4HLD - chains A and B; structure by X-ray diffraction, 2.00 A resolution.

# Chain A (and B)
Molecule: Thymidylate kinase
From: Staphylococcus aureus subsp. aureus
Notes: EC 2.7.4.9; chain B of this document is another copy of the same molecule, construct and numbering; everything in this record applies to it too
UniProtKB: Q6GJI9 (KTHY_STAAR); numbering as in UniProt (aligned over 1-205)
Sequence (205 residues; row label = number of the first residue in the row):
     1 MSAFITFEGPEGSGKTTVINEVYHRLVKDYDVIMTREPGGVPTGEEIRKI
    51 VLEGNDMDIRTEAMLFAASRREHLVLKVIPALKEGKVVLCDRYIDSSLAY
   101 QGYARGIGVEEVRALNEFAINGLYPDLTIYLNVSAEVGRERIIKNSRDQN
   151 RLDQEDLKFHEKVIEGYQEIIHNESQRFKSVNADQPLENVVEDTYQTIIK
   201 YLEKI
Disordered / not traced: 1, 146-152, 205 (chain B: 1, 147-152)
Ligand contacts: 16T (1-[(3S)-1-{[3-(3-chlorophenoxy)-4-hydroxyphenyl]sulfonyl}piperidin-3-yl]-5-methylpyrimidine-2,4(1H,3H)-dione): E37, P38, I47, R48, V51, L52, L65, F66, S69, R70, R92, Y93, S96, S97, Y100, Q101

# Chain A / chain B interface
Pairs across the interface (42; chain A residue first):
  T43(A) - I50(B)
  T43(A) - M57(B)
  E46(A) - I50(B)
  I47(A) - I50(B)
  I50(A) - E46(B)
  I50(A) - I47(B)
  I50(A) - I50(B)  hydrophobic
  D58(A) - R71(B)  salt bridge
  D58(A) - E72(B)
  R60(A) - R71(B)
  R60(A) - F118(B)  hydrogen bond (side chain-backbone)
  R60(A) - N121(B)
  T61(A) - R71(B)
  T61(A) - E72(B)  hydrogen bond
  A63(A) - F118(B)  hydrophobic
  M64(A) - A67(B)
  M64(A) - A68(B)  hydrophobic
  M64(A) - R71(B)
  M64(A) - F118(B)  hydrophobic
  M64(A) - A119(B)  hydrophobic
  A67(A) - M64(B)
  A68(A) - M64(B)  hydrophobic
  A68(A) - L65(B)  hydrophobic
  R71(A) - D58(B)  salt bridge
  R71(A) - R60(B)
  R71(A) - T61(B)
  R71(A) - M64(B)
  E72(A) - T61(B)  hydrogen bond
  V75(A) - D58(B)
  I107(A) - F118(B)  hydrophobic
  E111(A) - F118(B)
  L115(A) - L115(B)  hydrophobic
  L115(A) - F118(B)  hydrophobic
  F118(A) - R60(B)  hydrogen bond (backbone-side chain)
  F118(A) - A63(B)  hydrophobic
  F118(A) - M64(B)  hydrophobic
  F118(A) - I107(B)  hydrophobic
  F118(A) - E111(B)
  F118(A) - V112(B)
  F118(A) - L115(B)  hydrophobic
  A119(A) - M64(B)  hydrophobic
  N121(A) - R60(B)  hydrogen bond
Also at the interface, not in a pair above, chain A (23 interface residues in all): M57, L65, V112
Also at the interface, not in a pair above, chain B (23 interface residues in all): T43, V75

# In short
The chain A/chain B interface involves 23 residues from each chain; the contacts include 5 hydrogen bonds and
2 salt bridges. Among the polar pairs are D58(A)-R71(B), R60(A)-F118(B) and T61(A)-E72(B). Chain A binds
compound 16T.
Chain A and chain B are both Thymidylate kinase (Staphylococcus aureus subsp. aureus); the structure,
Sulfonylpiperidines as Novel, Antibacterial Inhibitors of Gram-Positive Thymidylate Kinase (TMK): Compound 11,
was determined by X-ray diffraction (same publication as 4HLC).
